Entry 7O7T (X-ray diffraction, 2.05 A resolution); this record covers chain A.

Chain A:
Molecule: Poly(Beta-D-mannuronate) lyase
From: Pseudoalteromonas atlantica (strain T6c / ATCC BAA-1087)
Notes: EC 4.2.2.3
UniProtKB: Q15PP6 (Q15PP6_PSEA6); residues 39-756 here = UniProt positions 39-756
Chain sequence (720 residues; each row starts with the number of its first residue):
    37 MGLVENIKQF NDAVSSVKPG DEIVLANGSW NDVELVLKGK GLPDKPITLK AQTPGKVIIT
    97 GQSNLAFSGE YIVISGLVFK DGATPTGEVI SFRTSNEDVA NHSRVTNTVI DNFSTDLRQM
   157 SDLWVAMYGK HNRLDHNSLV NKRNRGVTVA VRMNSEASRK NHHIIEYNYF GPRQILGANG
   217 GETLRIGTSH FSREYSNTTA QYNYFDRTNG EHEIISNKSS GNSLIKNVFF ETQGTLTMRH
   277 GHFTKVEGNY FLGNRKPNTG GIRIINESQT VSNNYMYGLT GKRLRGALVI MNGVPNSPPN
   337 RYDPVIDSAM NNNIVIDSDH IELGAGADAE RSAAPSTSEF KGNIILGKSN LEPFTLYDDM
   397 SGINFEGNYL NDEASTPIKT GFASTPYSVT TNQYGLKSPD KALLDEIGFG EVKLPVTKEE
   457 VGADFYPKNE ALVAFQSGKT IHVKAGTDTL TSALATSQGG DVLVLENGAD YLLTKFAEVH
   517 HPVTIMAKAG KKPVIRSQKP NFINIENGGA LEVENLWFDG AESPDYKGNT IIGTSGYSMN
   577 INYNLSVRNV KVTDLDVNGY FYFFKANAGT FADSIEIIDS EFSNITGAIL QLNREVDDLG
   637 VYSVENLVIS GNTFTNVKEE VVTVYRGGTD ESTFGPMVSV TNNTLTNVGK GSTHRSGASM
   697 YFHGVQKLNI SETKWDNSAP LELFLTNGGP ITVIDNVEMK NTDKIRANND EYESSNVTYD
Not modelled in the structure: 688-691
Sequence notes: initiating methionine (37); expression tag (38)
Residues lining bound ligands: 4-deoxy-L-erythro-hex-5-ulosuronic acid (V4W): N215, E247, H248, E249, R275, R299, Y338, D666, S668

Summary:
Chain A binds 4-deoxy-L-erythro-hex-5-ulosuronic acid.
Chain A is Poly(Beta-D-mannuronate) lyase (Pseudoalteromonas atlantica (strain T6c / ATCC BAA-1087)); the
structure, Structure of the PL6 family alginate lyase Patl3640 from Pseudoalteromonas atlantica T6c in complex
with 4-deoxy-L-erythro-5-hexoseulose ..., was determined by X-ray diffraction, deposited together with 7O77,
7O78, 7O79 and 7O7A.
